Entry 8UCM (electron microscopy, 3.14 A resolution); this record covers chains c and d of the 10 polymer chains in the assembly.

# Chain c
Name: Cytochrome c oxidase subunit 3
From: Komagataella pastoris
UniProtKB: F2R0J6 (F2R0J6_KOMPC); residue numbers follow UniProt; this construct covers 1-268
Chain sequence (268 residues; numbered 1 to 268; the number before each row is that of its first residue):
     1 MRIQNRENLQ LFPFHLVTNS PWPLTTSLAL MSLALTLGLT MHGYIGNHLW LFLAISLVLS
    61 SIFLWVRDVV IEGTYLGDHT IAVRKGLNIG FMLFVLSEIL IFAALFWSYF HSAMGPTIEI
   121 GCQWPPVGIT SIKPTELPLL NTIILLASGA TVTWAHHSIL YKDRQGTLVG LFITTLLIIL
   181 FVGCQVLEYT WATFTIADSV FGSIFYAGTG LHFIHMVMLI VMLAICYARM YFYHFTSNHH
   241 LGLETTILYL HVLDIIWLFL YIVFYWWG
Construct notes: conflict Ile-45 (Met in F2R0J6), Ile-55 (Met in F2R0J6), Ile-62 (Met in F2R0J6), Ile-81 (Met in F2R0J6), Ile-89 (Met in F2R0J6), Ile-101 (Met in F2R0J6), Ile-120 (Met in F2R0J6), Ile-129 (Met in F2R0J6), Ile-132 (Met in F2R0J6), Ile-143 (Met in F2R0J6), Ile-247 (Met in F2R0J6), Leu-248 (Thr in F2R0J6)
Ligand contacts:
  - phosphatidylethanolamine (PTY), molecule 1: His-15, Val-17, Leu-30, Ile-62, Trp-65, Val-66, Val-69, Glu-72, Val-83, Leu-87, Phe-94
  - phosphatidylethanolamine (PTY), molecule 2: Leu-59, Ile-62, Phe-63, Val-66, Val-69, Val-70, Gly-73, Thr-74, Leu-87, Phe-91, Glu-98, Met-218, Val-221, Met-222, Ile-225, Arg-229, His-234, Phe-235, His-239, His-240, Leu-241, Gly-242, Thr-245

# Chain d
Name: Cytochrome c oxidase subunit 4
From: Komagataella pastoris
UniProtKB: F2QT92 (F2QT92_KOMPC); residues 44-160 here = UniProt positions 44-160
Chain sequence (117 residues; numbered 44 to 160; the number before each row is that of its first residue):
    44 QFKTATSIAE VEGLENLVGP GAKTGTVPTD LEQATGLERY ELLGKLEGIE VFDETPLEAV
   104 RKGTMKDPIL IDSYDDYRYV GCTGVPADSH NIEWLKPTTE KNARCWECGS VYKLNFL
Bound ions: Zn2+: Cys-125, His-133, Cys-148, Cys-151

# How chain c and chain d interact
Residue-residue contacts - 53 pairs, chain c then chain d:
  Met-1(c) / Tyr-117(d)  hydrogen bond (backbone-side chain)
  Met-1(c) / Arg-121(d)
  Arg-2(c) / Asp-115(d)  salt bridge
  Arg-2(c) / Asn-158(d)
  Arg-2(c) / Leu-160(d)
  Ile-3(c) / Ile-51(d)  hydrophobic
  Ile-3(c) / Tyr-83(d)
  Ile-3(c) / Ile-92(d)  hydrophobic
  Arg-6(c) / Tyr-83(d)
  Arg-6(c) / Val-94(d)  hydrogen bond (side chain-backbone)
  Arg-6(c) / Phe-95(d)
  Arg-6(c) / Tyr-117(d)
  Asn-8(c) / Glu-55(d)  hydrogen bond (side chain-backbone)
  Leu-9(c) / Gly-56(d)
  Leu-9(c) / Leu-57(d)  hydrophobic
  Leu-9(c) / Tyr-83(d)  hydrophobic
  Gln-10(c) / Leu-80(d)
  Gln-10(c) / Phe-95(d)
  Leu-11(c) / Phe-95(d)
  Leu-11(c) / Tyr-117(d)  hydrophobic
  Phe-12(c) / Leu-80(d)
  Phe-12(c) / Phe-95(d)
  Pro-13(c) / Phe-95(d)  hydrophobic
  Gly-73(c) / Glu-81(d)
  Tyr-75(c) / Thr-78(d)  hydrogen bond (backbone-side chain)
  Leu-76(c) / Thr-78(d)  hydrogen bond (backbone-side chain)
  Leu-76(c) / Gly-79(d)
  Gly-77(c) / Thr-78(d)  hydrogen bond (backbone-side chain)
  Gly-77(c) / Gly-79(d)
  Gly-77(c) / Leu-80(d)  hydrogen bond (backbone-backbone)
  Gly-77(c) / Glu-81(d)
  Asp-78(c) / Glu-81(d)  hydrogen bond (backbone-side chain)
  His-79(c) / Glu-81(d)  hydrogen bond (backbone-side chain)
  Thr-80(c) / Leu-80(d)
  Thr-80(c) / Glu-84(d)
  Ile-81(c) / Glu-84(d)
  Ile-81(c) / Lys-88(d)
  Lys-162(c) / Thr-72(d)  hydrogen bond
  Met-230(c) / Val-70(d)  hydrophobic
  Tyr-233(c) / Thr-67(d)
  Tyr-233(c) / Gly-68(d)  hydrogen bond (side chain-backbone)
  Tyr-233(c) / Thr-69(d)
  Tyr-233(c) / Gln-76(d)
  His-234(c) / Gln-76(d)
  Phe-235(c) / Pro-71(d)
  Thr-236(c) / Val-70(d)
  Thr-236(c) / Pro-71(d)
  Thr-236(c) / Thr-72(d)
  Thr-236(c) / Asp-73(d)  hydrogen bond
  Ser-237(c) / Val-70(d)
  Ser-237(c) / Pro-71(d)  hydrogen bond (backbone-backbone)
  Asn-238(c) / Asp-73(d)
  His-239(c) / Glu-81(d)  salt bridge
Other interface residues (no listed pair), chain c (33 interface residues in all): Asn-5, Glu-7, Glu-72, Ile-159, Asp-163, Arg-164
Other interface residues (no listed pair), chain d (31 interface residues in all): Val-54, Leu-60, Lys-66, Asp-96

# Summary
The interface between chain c and chain d involves 33 residues on one side and 31 on the other; the contacts
include 13 hydrogen bonds and 2 salt bridges. Among the polar pairs are Arg-2(c)/Asp-115(d),
His-239(c)/Glu-81(d) and Met-1(c)/Tyr-117(d). Ligands of chain c: phosphatidylethanolamine.
Here chain c is Cytochrome c oxidase subunit 3 and chain d is Cytochrome c oxidase subunit 4, both from
Komagataella pastoris. Entry 8UCM (Komagataella pastoris Cytochrome c oxidase in complex with human VMAT2 and
Reserpine) was determined by electron microscopy.
